Entry 6I1Y (electron microscopy, 3.40 A resolution); this record covers chains C and D of the 15 polymer chains in the assembly.

[Chain C (and D)]
Name: General secretion pathway protein GspD
Source organism: Vibrio vulnificus
Notes: chain D of this document is another copy of the same molecule, construct and numbering; everything in this record applies to it too
Reference sequence: A0A087IFK6 (A0A087IFK6_VIBVL); residues 97-649 here correspond to UniProt positions 121-673 (UniProt number = residue number + 24)
Chain sequence (553 residues; each row starts with the number of its first residue):
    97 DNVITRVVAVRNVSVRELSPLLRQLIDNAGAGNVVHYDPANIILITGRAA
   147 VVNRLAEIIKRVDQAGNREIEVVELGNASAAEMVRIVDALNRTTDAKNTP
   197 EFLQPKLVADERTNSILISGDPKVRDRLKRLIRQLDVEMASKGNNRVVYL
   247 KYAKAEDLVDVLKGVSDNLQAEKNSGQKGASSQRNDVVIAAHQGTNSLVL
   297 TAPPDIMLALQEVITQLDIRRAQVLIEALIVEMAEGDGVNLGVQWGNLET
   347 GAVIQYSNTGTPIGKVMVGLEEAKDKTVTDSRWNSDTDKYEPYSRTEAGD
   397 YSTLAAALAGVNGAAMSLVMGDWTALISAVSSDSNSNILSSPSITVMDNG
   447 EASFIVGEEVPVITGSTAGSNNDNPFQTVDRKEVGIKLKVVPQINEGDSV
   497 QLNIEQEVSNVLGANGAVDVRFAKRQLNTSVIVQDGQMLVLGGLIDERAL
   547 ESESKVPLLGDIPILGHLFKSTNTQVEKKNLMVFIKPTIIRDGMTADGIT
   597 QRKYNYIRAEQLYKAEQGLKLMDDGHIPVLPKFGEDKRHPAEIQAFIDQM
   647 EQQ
Not modelled in the structure: 188-201, 268-282, 376-389, 461-474
Sequence notes: conflict N163 (Asp187 in A0A087IFK6), R164 (Thr188 in A0A087IFK6)

[Interface between chain C and chain D]
Residue-residue contacts (233; chain C residue first):
  N108(C) - D134(D)  hydrogen bond
  V109(C) - P135(D)
  E113(C) - H132(D)  salt bridge
  L114(C) - H132(D)
  L117(C) - V130(D)  hydrophobic
  R157(C) - T101(D)  hydrogen bond
  R157(C) - L140(D)
  V158(C) - H132(D)
  V158(C) - D134(D)
  V158(C) - L140(D)
  A161(C) - D134(D)
  A161(C) - I138(D)
  A161(C) - L140(D)  hydrophobic
  G162(C) - D134(D)
  R164(C) - A136(D)
  N173(C) - R208(D)
  A174(C) - R208(D)
  E178(C) - D206(D)
  E178(C) - E207(D)
  I182(C) - V204(D)
  I182(C) - A205(D)
  A185(C) - K202(D)
  A185(C) - L203(D)
  A185(C) - V204(D)  hydrophobic
  L186(C) - S215(D)
  N187(C) - S215(D)
  K219(C) - A105(D)
  K219(C) - R107(D)
  R223(C) - R164(D)
  R223(C) - I166(D)
  R226(C) - I166(D)
  L227(C) - I166(D)  hydrophobic
  Q230(C) - V168(D)
  L231(C) - R208(D)
  L231(C) - L213(D)  hydrophobic
  D232(C) - R208(D)  hydrogen bond (backbone-side chain)
  V233(C) - R208(D)  hydrogen bond (backbone-side chain)
  E234(C) - R208(D)
  M235(C) - R208(D)  hydrogen bond
  V257(C) - H288(D)
  V257(C) - V295(D)  hydrophobic
  G260(C) - V284(D)
  V261(C) - N241(D)
  V261(C) - V295(D)  hydrophobic
  V261(C) - T297(D)
  N264(C) - V283(D)  hydrogen bond (side chain-backbone)
  N264(C) - V284(D)
  N264(C) - T297(D)  hydrogen bond (side chain-backbone)
  L265(C) - N240(D)
  L265(C) - N241(D)
  A305(C) - N241(D)
  V309(C) - N241(D)
  V309(C) - V295(D)  hydrophobic
  Q312(C) - V243(D)
  Q312(C) - Y245(D)  hydrogen bond (backbone-side chain)
  L313(C) - V243(D)  hydrophobic
  L313(C) - Y245(D)
  L313(C) - H288(D)
  L313(C) - T291(D)
  L313(C) - S293(D)
  L313(C) - V295(D)  hydrophobic
  I315(C) - Y245(D)
  I315(C) - T291(D)
  R317(C) - G290(D)  hydrogen bond (side chain-backbone)
  L325(C) - L626(D)  hydrophobic
  V327(C) - I603(D)  hydrophobic
  V327(C) - Q607(D)
  M329(C) - E606(D)
  M329(C) - Q607(D)
  M329(C) - K610(D)
  A330(C) - K610(D)
  L344(C) - L366(D)
  L344(C) - Y397(D)  hydrophobic
  L344(C) - L400(D)  hydrophobic
  T346(C) - S413(D)
  T346(C) - V415(D)
  G347(C) - L366(D)
  G347(C) - A411(D)
  G347(C) - S413(D)  hydrogen bond (backbone-side chain)
  A348(C) - A411(D)
  A348(C) - S413(D)
  V349(C) - L404(D)  hydrophobic
  V349(C) - A410(D)
  V349(C) - A411(D)  hydrogen bond (backbone-backbone)
  I350(C) - G409(D)
  I350(C) - A410(D)  hydrophobic
  I350(C) - M412(D)  hydrophobic
  Q351(C) - L404(D)
  Q351(C) - A405(D)  hydrogen bond (side chain-backbone)
  Q351(C) - V407(D)
  Q351(C) - N408(D)
  Q351(C) - G409(D)  hydrogen bond (backbone-backbone)
  Y352(C) - N408(D)
  Y352(C) - G409(D)
  S353(C) - N408(D)  hydrogen bond
  V364(C) - A401(D)  hydrophobic
  E368(C) - Y397(D)
  K372(C) - A394(D)
  V374(C) - R391(D)
  V374(C) - T392(D)
  T375(C) - S390(D)
  T375(C) - R391(D)
  T375(C) - T392(D)
  N431(C) - K610(D)  hydrogen bond
  S432(C) - K610(D)
  N433(C) - Q607(D)  hydrogen bond
  N433(C) - I623(D)
  N433(C) - P624(D)  hydrogen bond (side chain-backbone)
  L435(C) - Q607(D)
  L435(C) - V625(D)
  L435(C) - L626(D)  hydrophobic
  D444(C) - G290(D)
  N445(C) - Q289(D)
  N445(C) - G290(D)  hydrogen bond (side chain-backbone)
  N445(C) - N292(D)
  V458(C) - R477(D)
  I459(C) - V475(D)  hydrophobic
  T460(C) - V475(D)
  K478(C) - E455(D)  salt bridge
  K478(C) - R477(D)
  Q489(C) - A249(D)  hydrogen bond (side chain-backbone)
  Q489(C) - K250(D)
  Q489(C) - N292(D)
  N491(C) - K247(D)
  N491(C) - Y248(D)
  E492(C) - K247(D)  hydrogen bond (backbone-backbone)
  E492(C) - Y248(D)  hydrogen bond (backbone-side chain)
  Q497(C) - Y248(D)
  Q497(C) - M443(D)
  G512(C) - V516(D)
  A513(C) - P457(D)
  V514(C) - I459(D)  hydrophobic
  V514(C) - D515(D)
  D515(C) - P457(D)
  D515(C) - R477(D)  salt bridge
  V516(C) - P457(D)
  V516(C) - R477(D)  hydrogen bond (backbone-side chain)
  R517(C) - E454(D)  salt bridge
  R517(C) - E455(D)
  R517(C) - V456(D)
  R517(C) - P457(D)
  R517(C) - V507(D)
  F518(C) - E454(D)
  F518(C) - E455(D)  hydrogen bond (backbone-backbone)
  F518(C) - R477(D)
  A519(C) - G453(D)
  A519(C) - E454(D)
  K520(C) - I451(D)
  K520(C) - V452(D)
  K520(C) - G453(D)  hydrogen bond (backbone-backbone)
  K520(C) - E455(D)  salt bridge
  K520(C) - E479(D)  salt bridge
  R521(C) - I451(D)
  Q522(C) - F450(D)
  Q522(C) - I451(D)  hydrogen bond (backbone-backbone)
  L523(C) - I440(D)  hydrophobic
  L523(C) - S449(D)
  L523(C) - F450(D)  hydrophobic
  N524(C) - A448(D)
  N524(C) - S449(D)  hydrogen bond (backbone-backbone)
  T525(C) - I440(D)
  T525(C) - T441(D)
  T525(C) - A448(D)
  T525(C) - S449(D)
  S526(C) - V442(D)
  S526(C) - M443(D)  hydrogen bond (backbone-backbone)
  V527(C) - Q319(D)
  V527(C) - T441(D)
  V527(C) - M443(D)
  I528(C) - R316(D)
  I528(C) - R317(D)
  I528(C) - Q319(D)  hydrogen bond (backbone-side chain)
  I528(C) - M443(D)  hydrophobic
  M534(C) - T596(D)
  M534(C) - Y600(D)  hydrophobic
  L535(C) - Q319(D)
  L535(C) - A592(D)  hydrophobic
  L535(C) - T596(D)
  V536(C) - T441(D)  hydrogen bond (backbone-side chain)
  V536(C) - T596(D)  hydrogen bond (backbone-side chain)
  V536(C) - K599(D)
  L537(C) - I440(D)
  L537(C) - T441(D)  hydrogen bond (backbone-backbone)
  G538(C) - S439(D)
  G539(C) - P438(D)
  G539(C) - S439(D)  hydrogen bond (backbone-backbone)
  G539(C) - F450(D)
  L540(C) - S437(D)
  L540(C) - P438(D)  hydrophobic
  L540(C) - F450(D)  hydrophobic
  L540(C) - V452(D)  hydrophobic
  L540(C) - I482(D)  hydrophobic
  I541(C) - L435(D)
  I541(C) - S436(D)
  I541(C) - S437(D)  hydrogen bond (backbone-backbone)
  D542(C) - S436(D)
  E543(C) - N433(D)
  E543(C) - I434(D)
  E543(C) - L435(D)  hydrogen bond (backbone-backbone)
  R544(C) - N433(D)
  R544(C) - I434(D)
  A545(C) - N431(D)
  A545(C) - S432(D)
  A545(C) - N433(D)  hydrogen bond (backbone-backbone)
  L546(C) - N431(D)
  E547(C) - S430(D)
  E547(C) - N431(D)  hydrogen bond (backbone-backbone)
  S548(C) - D429(D)
  E549(C) - S427(D)
  E549(C) - S428(D)
  E549(C) - D429(D)  hydrogen bond (backbone-backbone)
  S550(C) - N408(D)
  K551(C) - V426(D)
  K551(C) - S427(D)  hydrogen bond (backbone-backbone)
  V552(C) - A410(D)  hydrophobic
  P553(C) - A425(D)  hydrophobic
  P553(C) - V426(D)
  P553(C) - S427(D)
  M578(C) - K599(D)
  M578(C) - I603(D)  hydrophobic
  F580(C) - T596(D)
  F580(C) - Y600(D)  hydrophobic
  Y602(C) - H635(D)  hydrogen bond (backbone-side chain)
  Y602(C) - P636(D)
  A605(C) - H635(D)
  E606(C) - H635(D)  salt bridge
  E606(C) - I639(D)
  L608(C) - F642(D)
  L608(C) - M646(D)  hydrophobic
  Y609(C) - E638(D)
  Y609(C) - I639(D)  hydrophobic
  Y609(C) - F642(D)  hydrophobic
  E612(C) - F642(D)
Interface residues without a listed pair, chain C (132 interface residues in all): I154, Q160, A236, K238, D253, L254, E308, E331, E367, T373, S495, L508, Q533, K574, N576, K582, R598
Interface residues without a listed pair, chain D (133 interface residues in all): V103, T142, E165, I214, A286, A287, A298, V362, E447, D593, I595, Y602, F629, G630, D632, K633, I643

[Summary]
Chain C and chain D form an interface of 132 and 133 residues respectively; the contacts include 39 hydrogen
bonds and 7 salt bridges. Polar contacts include E113(C)-H132(D), K478(C)-E455(D) and D515(C)-R477(D).
Chain C and chain D are both General secretion pathway protein GspD (Vibrio vulnificus); the structure, Vibrio
vulnificus EpsD, was determined by electron microscopy, deposited together with 6I1X and 6I2V.
